PDB entry 3ORS | X-ray diffraction, 1.45 A resolution | chains A and F of the 8 polymer chains in the assembly

Chain A (and F):
Molecule: N5-Carboxyaminoimidazole Ribonucleotide Mutase
From: Staphylococcus aureus subsp. aureus
Notes: EC 5.4.99.18; chain F of this document is another copy of the same molecule, construct and numbering; everything in this record applies to it too
UniProt: A6QFS3 (A6QFS3_STAAE); residue numbers follow UniProt; this construct covers 1-160
Sequence (163 residues; row label = number of the first residue in the row; numbers below 1 keep their minus sign (Ser-2 is residue -2)):
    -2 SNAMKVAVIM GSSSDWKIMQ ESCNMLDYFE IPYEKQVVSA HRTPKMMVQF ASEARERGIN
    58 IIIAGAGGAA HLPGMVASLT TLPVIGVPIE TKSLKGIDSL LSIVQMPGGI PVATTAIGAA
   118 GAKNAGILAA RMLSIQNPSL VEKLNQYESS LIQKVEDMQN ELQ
Unresolved in the structure: -2 to -1
Construct notes: expression tag (-2 to 0)
What the authors report for this chain:
  - binding site for sulfate ion: Ser9, Ser11, Ser36, Ala37, Arg39, Gly64, Pro104 (proposed by the authors, not directly observed)
  - catalytic residues: His38
  - mutagenesis - H38F, H38N, H38W: abolished catalytic activity
  - specificity-determining residues: Arg39, Gly65
  - specificity-determining residues: His68 (proposed by the authors, not directly observed)

Interface between chain A and chain F:
Pairs across the interface (50; chain A residue first):
  Ala37(A) with Met72(F); Ser75(F)
  His38(A) with Gly71(F); Met72(F); Ser75(F); Met103(F); Pro104(F); Ile107(F)
  Arg39(A) with Ile107(F)
  Pro41(A) with Ser75(F); Leu76(F), hydrophobic
  Lys42(A) with Val45(F); Ser49(F); Leu76(F)
  Met44(A) with Met72(F), hydrophobic
  Ser49(A) with Lys42(F), hydrogen bond
  Gly65(A) with Gln102(F)
  Ala66(A) with Ser99(F); Gln102(F), hydrogen bond (backbone-backbone); Met103(F)
  Ala67(A) with His68(F)
  His68(A) with His68(F); Ser99(F), hydrogen bond (side chain-backbone)
  Gly71(A) with His38(F)
  Met72(A) with Ala37(F); His38(F); Met44(F), hydrophobic; Met72(F), hydrophobic
  Ser75(A) with His38(F), hydrogen bond; Pro41(F)
  Leu76(A) with Pro41(F), hydrophobic; Lys42(F)
  Leu91(A) with Leu98(F), hydrophobic; Gln102(F)
  Ile94(A) with Leu98(F), hydrophobic
  Asp95(A) with Leu98(F); Gln102(F), hydrogen bond
  Leu98(A) with Leu91(F), hydrophobic; Asp95(F)
  Ser99(A) with Ala66(F); His68(F), hydrogen bond (backbone-side chain); Ser99(F), hydrogen bond
  Gln102(A) with Ala66(F); Leu91(F); Asp95(F), hydrogen bond
  Met103(A) with His38(F); Ala66(F)
  Pro104(A) with His38(F)
  Ile107(A) with His38(F); Arg39(F)
Interface residues without a listed pair, chain A (25 interface residues in all): Val45
Interface residues without a listed pair, chain F (25 interface residues in all): Gly65, Ala67, Ile94

Summary:
Chain A and chain F each contribute 25 residues to their interface; the contacts include 8 hydrogen bonds.
Polar pairs include Ser49(A)-Lys42(F), His68(A)-Ser99(F) and Ser75(A)-His38(F). The paper reports the
catalytic residue His38(A); H38F, H38N and H38W of chain A abolish catalytic activity.
Both chains are N5-Carboxyaminoimidazole Ribonucleotide Mutase (Staphylococcus aureus subsp. aureus). Entry
3ORS (Crystal Structure of N5-Carboxyaminoimidazole Ribonucleotide Mutase from Staphylococcus aureus) was
determined by X-ray diffraction, deposited together with 3ORQ and 3ORR.
